8IHM - chains A and J of the 12 polymer chains in the assembly; structure by electron microscopy, 3.58 A resolution.

[Chain A]
Molecule: Histone H3
Source organism: Xenopus laevis
UniProt: A0A310TTQ1 (A0A310TTQ1_XENLA); residues 1-135 here correspond to UniProt positions 2-136 (UniProt number = residue number + 1)
Sequence (135 residues; each row starts with the number of its first residue):
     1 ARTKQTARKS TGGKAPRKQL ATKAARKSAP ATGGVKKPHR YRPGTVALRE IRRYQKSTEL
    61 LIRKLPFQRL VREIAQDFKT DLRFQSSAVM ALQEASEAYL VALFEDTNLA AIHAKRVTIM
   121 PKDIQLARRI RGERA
Not modelled in the structure: 1-37, 135
Construct notes: conflict Ala110 (Cys111 in A0A310TTQ1)
Modified / non-standard residues: Lys36 (2-{[(2R)-2-amino-2-carboxyethyl]sulfanyl}-N,N,N-trimethylethanaminium; ML3)

[Chain J]
Molecule: 165-nt DNA strand
Source organism: Xenopus laevis
Sequence (165 nucleotides; each row starts with the number of its first residue; numbers below 1 keep their minus sign (DC-72 is residue -72)):
   -72 CAGGATGTAT ATATCTGACA CGTGCCTGGA GACTAGGGAG TAATCCCCTT GGCGGTTAAA
   -12 ACGCGGGGGA CAGCGCGTAC GTGCGTTTAA GCGGTGCTAG AGCTGTCTAC GACCAATTGA
    48 GCGGCCTCGG CACCGGGATT CTCCAGGGCG GCCAGTAAGG GCGAC
Not modelled in the structure: 87-92

[How chain A and chain J interact]
Contacting residue pairs - 22 pairs, chain A then chain J:
  His39(A) with DT-67(J), sugar contact
  Arg40(A) with DT9(J), hydrogen bond to the base
  Tyr41(A) with DT-67(J), hydrogen bond to the phosphate; DG-66(J), sugar contact; DT9(J), sugar contact; DG10(J), hydrogen bond to the phosphate
  Gly44(A) with DG8(J), phosphate contact; DT9(J), hydrogen bond to the phosphate
  Val46(A) with DT9(J), hydrogen bond to the phosphate
  Ala47(A) with DT9(J), hydrogen bond to the phosphate
  Arg49(A) with DG-66(J), hydrogen bond to the phosphate; DT-65(J), salt bridge to the phosphate
  Arg53(A) with DT-65(J), phosphate contact
  Lys56(A) with DA-64(J), phosphate contact
  Arg63(A) with DA17(J), phosphate contact; DG18(J), phosphate contact
  Lys64(A) with DG18(J), hydrogen bond to the phosphate
  Leu65(A) with DA17(J), sugar contact; DG18(J), hydrogen bond to the phosphate
  Pro66(A) with DA17(J), phosphate contact
  Arg69(A) with DA17(J), salt bridge to the phosphate
  Arg83(A) with DG27(J), phosphate contact
Interface residues without a listed pair, chain A (19 interface residues in all): Arg42, Pro43, Thr45, Asp81
Interface residues without a listed pair, chain J (11 interface residues in all): DA26

[In short]
19 residues of chain A face 11 of chain J across their interface, with 9 hydrogen bonds and 2 salt bridges.
Polar contacts include Arg40(A)-DT9(J), Tyr41(A)-DT-67(J) and Tyr41(A)-DG10(J).
Chain A is Histone H3 and chain J is a 165-nt DNA strand, both from Xenopus laevis; the structure, Eaf3 CHD
domain bound to the nucleosome, was determined by electron microscopy, deposited together with 8IHN and 8IHT.
